Entry 2F90 (X-ray diffraction, 2.00 A resolution); this record covers chains A and B.

# Chain A (and B)
Protein: Bisphosphoglycerate mutase
From: Homo sapiens
Notes: EC 5.4.2.4, 5.4.2.1, 3.1.3.13; chain B of this document is another copy of the same molecule, construct and numbering; everything in this record applies to it too
UniProtKB: P07738 (PMGE_HUMAN); residue numbers follow UniProt; this construct covers 1-259
Chain sequence (267 residues; each row starts with the number of its first residue):
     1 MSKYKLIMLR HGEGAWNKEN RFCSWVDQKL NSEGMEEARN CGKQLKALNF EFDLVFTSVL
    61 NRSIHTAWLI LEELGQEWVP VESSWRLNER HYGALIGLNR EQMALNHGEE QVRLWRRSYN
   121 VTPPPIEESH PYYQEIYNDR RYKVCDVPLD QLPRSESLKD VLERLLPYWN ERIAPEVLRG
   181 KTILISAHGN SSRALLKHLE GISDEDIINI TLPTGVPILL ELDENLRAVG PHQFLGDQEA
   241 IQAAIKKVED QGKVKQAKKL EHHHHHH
Not modelled in the structure: 1-2, 257-267 (chain B: 1-2, 256-267)
Construct notes: expression tag (260-267)
Bound ions: tetrafluoroaluminate ion: H11 (together with 3-phosphoglyceric acid)
Small-molecule neighbours: 3-phosphoglyceric acid / tetrafluoroaluminate: R10, H11, N17, R21, F22, C23, S24, Q28, R62, E89, R90, Y92, R100, R116, R117, H188, G189, N190, V248
Swiss-Prot annotation at these positions:
  - active site: H11 (Tele-phosphohistidine intermediate), E89 (Proton donor/acceptor)
  - binding site (substrate): R10 to N17, C23, S24, R62, E89 to Y92, R100, R116, R117, G189, N190
  - site: K29 (Not glycated), K46 (Not glycated), K143 (Not glycated), K181 (Not glycated), H188 (Transition state stabilizer), K246 (Not glycated), K247 (Not glycated), K253 (Not glycated), K258 (Not glycated), K259 (Not glycated)
  - modified residue: S2 (N-acetylserine), T122 (Phosphothreonine)
  - glycosylation (N-linked (Glc) (glycation) lysine): K3, K5, K18, K43, K159, K197
  - natural variant: R62 (R62Q: In ECYT8), R90 (R90C: In ECYT8)
What the authors report for this chain:
  - binding site for tetrafluoroaluminate ion: H11
  - conformationally variable residues: H11
  - catalytic residues: H11
  - catalytic residues: E89 (proposed by the authors, not directly observed)

# How chain A and chain B interact
Residue-residue contacts (32; chain A residue first):
  K29(A) - E72(B)  salt bridge
  E51(A) - R140(B)  salt bridge
  F52(A) - R140(B)  hydrogen bond (backbone-side chain)
  D53(A) - R140(B)  salt bridge
  V59(A) - W78(B)
  N61(A) - E77(B)
  I64(A) - E77(B)
  I64(A) - W78(B)  hydrophobic
  H65(A) - E72(B)
  H65(A) - E77(B)  salt bridge
  W68(A) - W68(B)
  W68(A) - E77(B)
  E72(A) - K29(B)  salt bridge
  E72(A) - H65(B)
  G75(A) - R141(B)
  Q76(A) - R140(B)  hydrogen bond
  E77(A) - N61(B)
  E77(A) - I64(B)
  E77(A) - H65(B)  salt bridge
  E77(A) - W68(B)
  W78(A) - V59(B)
  W78(A) - I64(B)  hydrophobic
  W78(A) - R140(B)
  W78(A) - R141(B)
  R140(A) - E51(B)  salt bridge
  R140(A) - F52(B)  hydrogen bond (side chain-backbone)
  R140(A) - D53(B)  salt bridge
  R140(A) - Q76(B)  hydrogen bond
  R140(A) - W78(B)
  R141(A) - G75(B)
  R141(A) - W78(B)
  V144(A) - W78(B)  hydrophobic
Other interface residues (no listed pair), chain A (22 interface residues in all): L71, V79, V81, S83, D139
Other interface residues (no listed pair), chain B (21 interface residues in all): L71, V79, V81, D139, V144

# Summary
The interface between chain A and chain B involves 22 residues on one side and 21 on the other; the contacts
include 4 hydrogen bonds and 8 salt bridges. Polar contacts include K29(A)-E72(B), E51(A)-R140(B) and
D53(A)-R140(B). From the paper: catalytic residues H11(A) and E89(A); a binding site for tetrafluoroaluminate
ion at H11(A).
Both chains are Bisphosphoglycerate mutase (Homo sapiens). Entry 2F90 (Crystal structure of
bisphosphoglycerate mutase in complex with 3-phosphoglycerate and AlF4-) was determined by X-ray diffraction
together with 2A9J, 2H4X, 2H4Z and 2HHJ from the same study.
